5MMJ - chains a and j of the 27 polymer chains in the assembly; structure by electron microscopy, 3.60 A resolution.

== Chain a ==
Molecule: 16S ribosomal RNA
Source organism: Spinacia oleracea
Sequence (1491 nucleotides; numbered 1 to 1491; the number before each row is that of its first residue):
     1 UCUCAUGGAGAGUUCGAUCCUGGCUCAGGAUGAACGCUGGCGGCAUGCUU
    51 AACACAUGCAAGUCGGACGGGAAGUGGUGUUUCCAGUGGCGGACGGGUGA
   101 GUAACGCGUAAGAACCUGCCCUUGGGAGGGGAACAACAGCUGGAAACGGC
   151 UGCUAAUACCCCGUAGGCUGAGAAGCAAAAGGAGGAAUCCGCCCGAGGAG
   201 GGGCUCGCGUCUGAUUAGCUAGUUGGUGAGGUAAUAGCUUACCAAGGCGA
   251 UGAUCAGUAGCUGGUCCGAGAGGAUGAUCAGCCACACUGGGACUGAGACA
   301 CGGCCCAGACUCCUACGGGAGGCAGCAGUGGGGAAUUUUCCGCAAUGGGC
   351 GAAAGCCUGACGGAGCAAUGCCGCGUGGAGGCAGAAGGCCCACGGGUCGU
   401 GAACUUCUUUUCCCGGAGAAGAAGCAAUGACGGUAUCCGGGGAAUAAGCA
   451 UCGGCUAACUCUGUGCCAGCAGCCGCGGUAAGACAGAGGAUGCAAGCGUU
   501 AUCCGGAAUGAUUGGGCGUAAAGCGUCUGUAGGUGGCUUUUUAAGUCCGC
   551 CGUCAAAUCCCAGGGCUCAACCCUGGACAGGCGGUGGAAACUACCAAGCU
   601 GGAGUACGGUAGGGGCAGAGGGAAUUUCCGGUGGAGCGGUGAAAUGCGUA
   651 GAGAUCGGAAAGAACACCAACGGCGAAAGCACUCUGCUGGGCCGACACUG
   701 ACACUGAGAGACGAAAGCUAGGGGAGCGAAUGGGAUUAGAUACCCCAGUA
   751 GUCCUAGCCGUAAACGAUGGAUACUAGGCGCUGUGCGUAUCGACCCGUGC
   801 AGUGUUGUAGCUAACGCGUUAAGUAUCCCGCCUGGGGAGUACGUUCGCAA
   851 GAAUGAAACUCAAAGGAAUUGACGGGGGCCCGCACAAGCGGUGGAGCAUG
   901 UGGUUUAAUUCGAUGCAAAGCGAAGAACCUUACCAGGGCUUGACAUGCCG
   951 CGAAUCCUCUUGAAAGAGAGGGGUGCCUUCGGGAACGCGGACACAGGUGG
  1001 UGCAUGGCUGUCGUCAGCUCGUGCCGUAAGGUGUUGGGUUAAGUCCCGCA
  1051 ACGAGCGCAACCCUCGUGUUUAGUUGCCAACGUUGAGUUUGGAACCCUGA
  1101 ACAGACUGCCGGUGAUAAGCCGGAGGAAGGUGAGGAUGACGUCAAGUCAU
  1151 CAUGCCCCUUAUGCCCUGGGCGACACACGUGCUACAAUGGCCGGGACAAA
  1201 GGGUCGCGAUCCCGCGAGGGUGAGCUAACCCCAAAAACCCGUCCUCAGUU
  1251 CGGAUUGCAGGCUGCAACUCGCCUGCAUGAAGCCGGAAUCGCUAGUAAUC
  1301 GCCGGUCAGCCAUACGGCGGUGAAUUCGUUCCCGGGCCUUGUACACACCG
  1351 CCCGUCACACUAUGGGAGCUGGCCAUGCCCGAAGUCGUUACCUUAACCGC
  1401 AAGGAGGGGGAUGCCGAAGGCAGGGCUAGUGACUGGAGUGAAGUCGUAAC
  1451 AAGGUAGCCGUACUGGAAGGUGCGGCUGGAUCACCUCCUUU
Disordered / not traced: 1485-1491
Metal / ion sites: Mg2+ site 1 near G22 (its only coordinating residue here); Mg2+ site 2 near A34 (its only coordinating residue here); Mg2+ site 3: U49, G99; Mg2+ site 4 near A54 (its only coordinating residue here); Mg2+ site 5 near U57 (its only coordinating residue here); Mg2+ site 6 near A67 (its only coordinating residue here); Mg2+ site 7 near U80 (its only coordinating residue here); Mg2+ site 8: A93, G302; Mg2+ site 9 near C94 (its only coordinating residue here); Mg2+ site 10 near G95 (its only coordinating residue here); Mg2+ site 11 near G97 (its only coordinating residue here); Mg2+ site 12: A100, G101, G260; 81 more Mg2+ sites not listed
From the paper describing this entry:
  - conformationally variable residues (side-chain flip): A1441, A1442

== Chain j ==
Name: plastid ribosomal protein uS10c
Source organism: Spinacia oleracea
Reference sequence: A0A0K9RWE7 (A0A0K9RWE7_SPIOL); residues 1-195 here = UniProt positions 1-195
Chain sequence (195 residues; row label = number of the first residue in the row):
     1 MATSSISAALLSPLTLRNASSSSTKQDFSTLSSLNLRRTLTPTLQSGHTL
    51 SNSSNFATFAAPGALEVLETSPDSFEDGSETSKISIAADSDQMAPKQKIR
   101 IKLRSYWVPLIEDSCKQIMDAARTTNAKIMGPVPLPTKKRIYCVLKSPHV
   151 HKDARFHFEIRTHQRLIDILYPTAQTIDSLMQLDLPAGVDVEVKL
Disordered / not traced: 1-96

== How chain a and chain j interact ==
Contacting residue pairs - 64 pairs, chain a then chain j:
  G912(a) - His149(j)  sugar contact
  A913(a) - Val150(j)  sugar contact
  A918(a) - Val150(j)  phosphate contact
  A918(a) - His151(j)  salt bridge to the phosphate
  C921(a) - Val150(j)  hydrogen bond to the sugar
  C921(a) - Lys152(j)  hydrogen bond to the phosphate
  G922(a) - Leu145(j)  phosphate contact
  G922(a) - Pro148(j)  sugar contact
  G922(a) - His149(j)  base contact
  G922(a) - Val150(j)  hydrogen bond to the sugar
  G922(a) - Lys152(j)  salt bridge to the phosphate
  A924(a) - Lys152(j)  salt bridge to the phosphate
  A924(a) - Arg155(j)  hydrogen bond to the base
  G1007(a) - Pro148(j)  base contact
  C1008(a) - Lys146(j)  hydrogen bond to the sugar
  C1008(a) - Pro148(j)  sugar contact
  U1009(a) - Lys146(j)  phosphate contact
  U1009(a) - Ser147(j)  sugar contact
  U1009(a) - His151(j)  hydrogen bond to the base
  U1009(a) - Ala154(j)  phosphate contact
  G1010(a) - Lys146(j)  phosphate contact
  G1010(a) - His151(j)  hydrogen bond to the sugar
  G1010(a) - Ala154(j)  phosphate contact
  C1063(a) - Arg161(j)  hydrogen bond to the phosphate
  U1064(a) - Arg161(j)  salt bridge to the phosphate
  A1072(a) - Met130(j)  phosphate contact
  A1072(a) - Gly131(j)  phosphate contact
  A1072(a) - Pro132(j)  sugar contact
  A1072(a) - Val133(j)  sugar contact
  A1072(a) - Pro134(j)  base contact
  G1073(a) - Met130(j)  phosphate contact
  G1073(a) - Gly131(j)  phosphate contact
  U1074(a) - Arg100(j)  hydrogen bond to the phosphate
  U1074(a) - Val133(j)  base contact
  U1074(a) - Asp168(j)  sugar contact
  U1075(a) - Arg100(j)  salt bridge to the phosphate
  U1075(a) - Leu135(j)  base contact
  U1075(a) - Leu166(j)  base contact
  U1098(a) - Pro134(j)  hydrogen bond to the sugar
  U1098(a) - Leu135(j)  sugar contact
  U1098(a) - Pro136(j)  sugar contact
  U1098(a) - Thr137(j)  phosphate contact
  G1099(a) - Pro134(j)  sugar contact
  G1099(a) - Leu135(j)  sugar contact
  G1099(a) - Thr137(j)  hydrogen bond to the phosphate
  G1099(a) - Arg165(j)  hydrogen bond to the phosphate
  A1100(a) - Val108(j)  phosphate contact
  A1100(a) - Glu112(j)  sugar contact
  A1100(a) - His163(j)  salt bridge to the phosphate
  A1100(a) - Arg165(j)  salt bridge to the phosphate
  U1137(a) - Lys146(j)  salt bridge to the phosphate
  G1146(a) - Pro148(j)  base contact
  G1146(a) - Val150(j)  sugar contact
  U1150(a) - His149(j)  salt bridge to the phosphate
  G1202(a) - Arg140(j)  phosphate contact
  A1227(a) - Lys102(j)  salt bridge to the phosphate
  A1227(a) - Arg104(j)  salt bridge to the phosphate
  A1227(a) - Glu192(j)  phosphate contact
  A1228(a) - Lys102(j)  salt bridge to the phosphate
  A1228(a) - Pro136(j)  sugar contact
  A1228(a) - Gln164(j)  phosphate contact
  C1315(a) - Arg155(j)  hydrogen bond to the sugar
  G1316(a) - His157(j)  phosphate contact
  G1317(a) - His157(j)  salt bridge to the phosphate
Also at the interface, not in a pair above, chain a (33 interface residues in all): A923, A1101, U1147, A1149, G1201
Also at the interface, not in a pair above, chain j (35 interface residues in all): Ile129, Lys139, Cys143

== In short ==
The interface between chain a and chain j involves 33 residues on one side and 35 on the other, with 13
hydrogen bonds and 13 salt bridges. Polar contacts include A924(a)-Arg155(j), U1009(a)-His151(j) and
C921(a)-Val150(j). The Mg2+ site 3 is built by U49(a) and G99(a). The paper reports conformational variability
at A1441(a) and A1442(a).
Here chain a is 16S ribosomal RNA and chain j is plastid ribosomal protein uS10c, both from Spinacia oleracea.
Entry 5MMJ (Structure of the small subunit of the chloroplast ribosome) was determined by electron microscopy,
deposited together with 5MMI and 5MMM.
